PDB entry 7ACY | X-ray diffraction, 2.55 A resolution | chains C and D of the 4 polymer chains in the assembly

# Chain C
Protein: S-layer protein
Source organism: Clostridioides difficile (strain 630)
UniProtKB: Q183M8 (Q183M8_CLOD6); residues 1-318 here correspond to UniProt positions 25-342 (UniProt number = residue number + 24)
Amino-acid sequence (318 residues; row label = number of the first residue in the row):
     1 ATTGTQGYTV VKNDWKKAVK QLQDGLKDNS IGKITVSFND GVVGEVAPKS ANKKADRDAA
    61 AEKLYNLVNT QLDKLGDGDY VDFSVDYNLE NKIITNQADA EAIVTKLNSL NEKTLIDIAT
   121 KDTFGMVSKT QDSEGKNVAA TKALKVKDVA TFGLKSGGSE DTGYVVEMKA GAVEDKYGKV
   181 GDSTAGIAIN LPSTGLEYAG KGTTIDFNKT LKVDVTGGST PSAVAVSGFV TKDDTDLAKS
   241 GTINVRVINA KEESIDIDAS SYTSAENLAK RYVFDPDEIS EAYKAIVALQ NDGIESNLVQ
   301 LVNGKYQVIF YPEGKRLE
From the paper describing this entry:
  - mutagenesis - F274A: decreased co-localization with S-layer protein (chain D)

# Chain D
Protein: S-layer protein
Source organism: Clostridioides difficile (strain 630)
UniProtKB: Q183M8 (Q183M8_CLOD6); residues 2-374 here correspond to UniProt positions 347-719 (UniProt number = residue number + 345)
Amino-acid sequence (373 residues; numbered 2 to 374; the number before each row is that of its first residue):
     2 NDTIASQDTP AKVVIKANKL KDLKDYVDDL KTYNNTYSNV VTVAGEDRIE TAIELSSKYY
    62 NSDDKNAITD KAVNDIVLVG STSIVDGLVA SPLASEKTAP LLLTSKDKLD SSVKSEIKRV
   122 MNLKSDTGIN TSKKVYLAGG VNSISKDVEN ELKNMGLKVT RLSGEDRYET SLAIADEIGL
   182 DNDKAFVVGG TGLADAMSIA PVASQLKDGD ATPIVVVDGK AKEISDDAKS FLGTSDVDII
   242 GGKNSVSKEI EESIDSATGK TPDRISGDDR QATNAEVLKE DDYFTDGEVV NYFVAKDGST
   302 KEDQLVDALA AAPIAGRFKE SPAPIILATD TLSSDQNVAV SKAVPKDGGT NLVQVGKGIA
   362 SSVINKMKDL LDM
From the paper describing this entry:
  - mutagenesis - Y27A: decreased co-localization with S-layer protein (chain C)

# Chain C / chain D interface
Pairs across the interface - 121 pairs, chain C then chain D:
  Ala1(C) - Ile5(D)  hydrophobic
  Thr2(C) - Ile5(D)
  Thr3(C) - Ile5(D)
  Thr3(C) - Ser7(D)
  Gly4(C) - Thr4(D)  hydrogen bond (backbone-side chain)
  Gly4(C) - Ile5(D)  hydrogen bond (backbone-backbone)
  Thr5(C) - Thr4(D)  hydrogen bond (backbone-side chain)
  Thr5(C) - Ile5(D)  hydrogen bond (backbone-backbone)
  Gln6(C) - Asp3(D)
  Gly7(C) - Asp3(D)  hydrogen bond (backbone-backbone)
  Gly7(C) - Thr4(D)  hydrogen bond (backbone-backbone)
  Gly7(C) - Ile5(D)
  Tyr8(C) - Asn2(D)
  Tyr8(C) - Asp3(D)
  Tyr8(C) - Ile5(D)
  Thr9(C) - Asp3(D)  hydrogen bond (backbone-side chain)
  Thr9(C) - Thr4(D)  hydrogen bond (side chain-backbone)
  Thr9(C) - Ile5(D)
  Thr9(C) - Ala6(D)  hydrogen bond (side chain-backbone)
  Thr9(C) - Lys13(D)  hydrogen bond (backbone-side chain)
  Val11(C) - Lys13(D)
  Gly78(C) - Gln8(D)
  Tyr80(C) - Gln8(D)
  Asn244(C) - Ile5(D)
  Arg246(C) - Ile5(D)
  Arg246(C) - Ala6(D)  hydrogen bond (side chain-backbone)
  Arg246(C) - Gln8(D)  hydrogen bond
  Ile248(C) - Thr10(D)
  Ala250(C) - Thr10(D)
  Ala250(C) - Pro11(D)
  Ala250(C) - Ala12(D)
  Lys251(C) - Pro11(D)
  Lys251(C) - Ala12(D)
  Lys251(C) - Lys13(D)  hydrogen bond (backbone-backbone)
  Glu252(C) - Lys13(D)
  Glu253(C) - Lys13(D)  hydrogen bond (backbone-backbone)
  Glu253(C) - Val14(D)
  Glu253(C) - Val15(D)  hydrogen bond (backbone-backbone)
  Ser254(C) - Val15(D)
  Ser254(C) - Lys17(D)
  Ile255(C) - Val15(D)  hydrogen bond (backbone-backbone)
  Ile255(C) - Ile16(D)
  Ile255(C) - Lys17(D)  hydrogen bond (backbone-backbone)
  Ile255(C) - Tyr27(D)
  Asp256(C) - Lys17(D)
  Ile257(C) - Ile16(D)  hydrophobic
  Ile257(C) - Lys17(D)  hydrogen bond (backbone-backbone)
  Ile257(C) - Ala18(D)  hydrophobic
  Ile257(C) - Asp23(D)
  Ile257(C) - Leu24(D)  hydrophobic
  Ile257(C) - Tyr27(D)  hydrophobic
  Asp258(C) - Ala18(D)
  Asp258(C) - Asn19(D)  hydrogen bond (side chain-backbone)
  Tyr262(C) - Tyr27(D)  hydrophobic
  Thr263(C) - Tyr27(D)  hydrogen bond (backbone-side chain)
  Ser264(C) - Tyr27(D)  hydrogen bond (backbone-side chain)
  Ala265(C) - Tyr27(D)  hydrogen bond (backbone-side chain)
  Ala265(C) - Asp30(D)
  Ala265(C) - Leu31(D)
  Glu266(C) - Tyr34(D)
  Glu266(C) - Tyr38(D)  hydrogen bond
  Leu268(C) - Tyr27(D)
  Leu268(C) - Leu31(D)  hydrophobic
  Ala269(C) - Tyr34(D)  hydrophobic
  Ala269(C) - Asn35(D)
  Ala269(C) - Tyr38(D)  hydrophobic
  Lys270(C) - Tyr38(D)
  Tyr272(C) - Pro11(D)  hydrophobic
  Tyr272(C) - Ala12(D)
  Phe274(C) - Leu31(D)  hydrophobic
  Phe274(C) - Asn35(D)  hydrogen bond (backbone-side chain)
  Ile279(C) - Leu31(D)  hydrophobic
  Ile279(C) - Lys32(D)
  Ile279(C) - Asn35(D)
  Tyr283(C) - Lys25(D)  hydrogen bond
  Tyr283(C) - Asp29(D)
  Tyr283(C) - Lys32(D)
  Ile286(C) - Leu21(D)  hydrophobic
  Ile286(C) - Lys25(D)
  Ile286(C) - Val28(D)  hydrophobic
  Leu289(C) - Leu21(D)  hydrophobic
  Gln290(C) - Leu21(D)
  Gln290(C) - Lys22(D)
  Asn297(C) - Asn2(D)
  Gln300(C) - Asn2(D)
  Gly304(C) - Asn19(D)  hydrogen bond (backbone-side chain)
  Lys305(C) - Ala18(D)
  Lys305(C) - Asn19(D)  hydrogen bond
  Tyr306(C) - Ile16(D)
  Tyr306(C) - Lys17(D)
  Tyr306(C) - Ala18(D)  hydrogen bond (backbone-backbone)
  Tyr306(C) - Asn19(D)
  Tyr306(C) - Leu21(D)
  Tyr306(C) - Leu24(D)
  Gln307(C) - Val15(D)
  Gln307(C) - Ile16(D)
  Gln307(C) - Lys17(D)
  Val308(C) - Val14(D)
  Val308(C) - Val15(D)
  Val308(C) - Ile16(D)  hydrogen bond (backbone-backbone)
  Ile309(C) - Asp3(D)
  Ile309(C) - Thr4(D)
  Ile309(C) - Val14(D)
  Phe310(C) - Lys13(D)
  Phe310(C) - Val14(D)  hydrogen bond (backbone-backbone)
  Phe310(C) - Ile16(D)  hydrophobic
  Phe310(C) - Leu31(D)  hydrophobic
  Tyr311(C) - Asp3(D)  hydrogen bond
  Tyr311(C) - Thr4(D)
  Tyr311(C) - Ala6(D)  hydrophobic
  Tyr311(C) - Thr10(D)
  Tyr311(C) - Ala12(D)
  Tyr311(C) - Lys13(D)  hydrogen bond
  Pro312(C) - Thr10(D)  hydrogen bond (backbone-side chain)
  Pro312(C) - Pro11(D)
  Pro312(C) - Ala12(D)
  Glu313(C) - Pro11(D)
  Gly314(C) - Pro11(D)
  Arg316(C) - Asn35(D)  hydrogen bond (side chain-backbone)
  Arg316(C) - Tyr38(D)
  Arg316(C) - Ser39(D)
Other interface residues (no listed pair), chain C (60 interface residues in all): Val245, Val273, Pro276, Ser280, Val287, Val299, Lys315
Other interface residues (no listed pair), chain D (34 interface residues in all): Asp9, Asn36
Interface features reported in the paper:
  - hot spots on chain C (mutagenesis) - F274A: decreased binding to S-layer protein (chain D)
  - hot spots on chain D (mutagenesis) - Y27A: decreased binding to S-layer protein (chain C)

# Overview
60 residues of chain C and 34 residues of chain D are in contact; the contacts include 34 hydrogen bonds.
Among the polar pairs are Gly4(C)-Thr4(D), Thr5(C)-Thr4(D) and Thr9(C)-Asp3(D). The paper reports that F274A
of chain C reduces co-localization with S-layer protein (chain D); Y27A of chain D reduces co-localization
with S-layer protein (chain C).
Chain C is S-layer protein and chain D is S-layer protein, both from Clostridioides difficile (strain 630);
the structure, H/L (SLPH/SLPL) complex from C. difficile (CD630 strain), was determined by X-ray diffraction,
deposited together with 7ACV, 7ACW and 7ACZ.
